6KUR - chains B and C of the 5 polymer chains in the assembly; structure by electron microscopy, 3.70 A resolution.

# Chain B
Molecule: RNA-directed RNA polymerase catalytic subunit
Organism: Influenza D virus (D/swine/Oklahoma/1334/2011)
Notes: EC 2.7.7.48
UniProt: K9LH03 (K9LH03_9ORTO); numbering as in UniProt (aligned over 1-753)
Sequence (753 residues; numbered 1 to 753; the number before each row is that of its first residue):
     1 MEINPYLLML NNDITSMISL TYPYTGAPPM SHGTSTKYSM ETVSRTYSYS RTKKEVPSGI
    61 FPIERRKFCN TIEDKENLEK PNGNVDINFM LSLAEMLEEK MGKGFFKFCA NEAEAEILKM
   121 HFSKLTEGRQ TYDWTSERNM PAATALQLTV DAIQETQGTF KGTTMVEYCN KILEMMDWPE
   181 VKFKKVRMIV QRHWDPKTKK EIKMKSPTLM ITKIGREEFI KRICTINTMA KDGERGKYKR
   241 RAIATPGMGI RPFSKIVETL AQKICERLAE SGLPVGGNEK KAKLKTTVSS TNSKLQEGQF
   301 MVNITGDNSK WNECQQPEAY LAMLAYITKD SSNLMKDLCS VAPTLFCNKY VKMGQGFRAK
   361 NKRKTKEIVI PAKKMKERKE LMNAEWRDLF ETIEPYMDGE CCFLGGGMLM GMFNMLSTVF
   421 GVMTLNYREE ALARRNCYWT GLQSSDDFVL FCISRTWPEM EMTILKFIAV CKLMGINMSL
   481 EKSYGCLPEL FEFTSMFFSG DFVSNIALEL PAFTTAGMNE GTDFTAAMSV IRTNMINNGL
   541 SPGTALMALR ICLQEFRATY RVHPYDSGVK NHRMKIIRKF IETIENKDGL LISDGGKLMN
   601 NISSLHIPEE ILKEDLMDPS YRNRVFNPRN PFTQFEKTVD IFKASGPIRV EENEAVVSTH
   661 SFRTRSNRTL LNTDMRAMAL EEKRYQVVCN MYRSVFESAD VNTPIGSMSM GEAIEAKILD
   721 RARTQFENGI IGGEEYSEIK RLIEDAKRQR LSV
Unresolved in the structure: 187-207, 276-278, 431-434, 636-654, 753

# Chain C
Molecule: Polymerase PB2
Organism: Influenza D virus (D/swine/Oklahoma/1334/2011)
UniProt: K9LHF3 (K9LHF3_9ORTO); residue numbers follow UniProt; this construct covers 1-772
Sequence (772 residues; row label = number of the first residue in the row):
     1 MSLLLTLAKE YANLTKDKKS CKLLSQGTVS SYTTFKKWTT SRKEKNPSLR MRWAMGSKFP
    61 IMANREILEE AGIPEQWEGI DLWSKKDDVS KLGMVLASPA AITYWNFCGP GVDNSSVIKD
   121 VYKAKFMKKE RWRETLWGPM NFELVGKQRR VVETQPVEIK LNQKEIKELT MWVLFEDEAN
   181 LASKFIQENF SLVLSLRELY KGKAVNKDVA AFMIAHQFSP EKRFLPTFGP IRPERMELLH
   241 CLGGDFWKIE AVTAGSLNEE QKKRDVRAVA RKICLRASVD LFTPAEKIRD YIASVTMRFG
   301 TVERTFEDVI RNSDDISAEV TLCKAALGCE LGKSMSFGNL NLRKVSGEAE TMEKTVYWGL
   361 KPIKYKCWRG EETFYCELRK VTCMFRRSEG LDWANIGPGS PEERRELLAM VMIFCRDGRF
   421 FESAPVNIDE SFFRTRLNKE IPYQYVLLKW VRQSRDNLDA LLSTRGLIPA HIGQFGKGMG
   481 IDGSSSSSMV YKGVMLSKTP IDIVESKEKH RLFLNDNIEA VTERGAMVAS IMDLSEDNRE
   541 TFNDVTFNHV DLAVLKDEKT AIIKIYRSLV ERINTDDDGL PALIMGKRYL ELYQLDEVKD
   601 AVGLIPKRML GAYSYQARQL IQSQIKNDSY SLPEIIKLLP FCYSPPKKML FDGTFHFKNQ
   661 MYVRPGINTN LFSFSKTDKS KIYVNGSAVK IKLVLGDDEM DTSLAFVEGF QVCEYDPRAP
   721 LIPRRDLRLI GFGKKVRVFV GQGQEKTLVR TSSKRAASHD VSKNIRRMRL EV
Unresolved in the structure: 1, 88-91, 255-772

# Chain B / chain C interface
Residue-residue contacts (166; chain B residue first):
  His-121(B) with Ser-30(C), hydrogen bond
  Gln-130(B) with Arg-42(C), hydrogen bond (side chain-backbone); Lys-43(C)
  Pro-141(B) with Thr-39(C)
  Ala-143(B) with Thr-34(C), hydrogen bond (backbone-side chain); Lys-37(C)
  Thr-144(B) with Trp-38(C)
  Gln-147(B) with Thr-34(C), hydrogen bond (side chain-backbone); Phe-35(C); Trp-38(C)
  Gln-154(B) with Gln-26(C), hydrogen bond (side chain-backbone); Gly-27(C)
  Phe-160(B) with Thr-28(C)
  Val-275(B) with Phe-224(C)
  Glu-279(B) with Arg-149(C), salt bridge
  Ala-282(B) with Gln-148(C)
  Thr-515(B) with Pro-47(C)
  Ala-516(B) with Pro-47(C)
  Gly-517(B) with Pro-47(C); Met-51(C)
  Met-518(B) with Glu-44(C)
  Arg-532(B) with His-240(C)
  Met-535(B) with His-240(C)
  Ile-536(B) with Leu-225(C), hydrophobic; Pro-226(C); Leu-239(C), hydrophobic; His-240(C)
  Asn-537(B) with Arg-149(C)
  Pro-542(B) with Trp-247(C), hydrophobic
  Thr-559(B) with Arg-52(C), hydrogen bond; Met-55(C)
  Tyr-560(B) with Met-51(C); Met-55(C), hydrophobic
  Arg-561(B) with Gly-56(C)
  His-572(B) with Ile-80(C); Ala-100(C)
  Arg-573(B) with Met-55(C); Pro-99(C), hydrogen bond (side chain-backbone); Ala-100(C)
  Lys-575(B) with Glu-78(C); Ile-80(C)
  Ile-576(B) with Ala-100(C)
  Ile-577(B) with Thr-103(C); Phe-107(C), hydrophobic
  Lys-579(B) with Trp-77(C)
  Phe-580(B) with Tyr-104(C), hydrophobic; Phe-107(C), hydrophobic; Cys-108(C), hydrophobic
  Ile-584(B) with Phe-107(C), hydrophobic
  Asp-594(B) with Asn-106(C); Phe-107(C)
  Ile-602(B) with His-240(C), hydrogen bond (backbone-side chain)
  Ser-603(B) with Trp-132(C), hydrogen bond (backbone-side chain); Cys-241(C)
  Ser-604(B) with Trp-132(C)
  Ile-607(B) with Lys-129(C)
  Ile-611(B) with Lys-125(C); Phe-126(C), hydrophobic
  Glu-614(B) with Ile-118(C); Phe-126(C)
  Asp-615(B) with Lys-129(C), salt bridge
  Tyr-621(B) with Asn-106(C)
  Arg-622(B) with Ser-115(C)
  Asn-623(B) with Gly-111(C); Val-112(C), hydrogen bond (backbone-backbone); Asp-113(C); Asn-114(C)
  Arg-624(B) with Trp-105(C); Asn-106(C); Phe-107(C); Gly-109(C), hydrogen bond (side chain-backbone); Pro-110(C)
  Val-625(B) with Asn-106(C)
  Phe-626(B) with Ile-118(C), hydrophobic
  Asn-627(B) with Pro-110(C); Val-112(C)
  Pro-628(B) with Asn-114(C)
  Arg-629(B) with Ile-67(C); Glu-70(C), salt bridge; Trp-105(C)
  Asn-630(B) with Ile-67(C)
  Pro-631(B) with Ala-63(C); Asn-64(C), hydrogen bond (backbone-backbone); Leu-68(C), hydrophobic
  Phe-632(B) with Ile-61(C), hydrophobic; Ala-63(C), hydrophobic; Ala-101(C), hydrophobic; Ile-102(C), hydrophobic
  Gln-634(B) with Ile-67(C)
  Ala-655(B) with Lys-125(C)
  Val-656(B) with Tyr-122(C)
  Val-657(B) with Tyr-122(C)
  His-660(B) with Ile-102(C); Asn-106(C)
  Phe-662(B) with Met-51(C), hydrophobic; Ile-61(C), hydrophobic; Ile-102(C), hydrophobic
  Arg-663(B) with Met-62(C), hydrogen bond (backbone-backbone)
  Thr-664(B) with Ala-54(C); Pro-60(C), hydrogen bond (side chain-backbone); Met-62(C)
  Arg-665(B) with Phe-59(C); Pro-60(C), hydrogen bond (backbone-backbone); Met-62(C); Leu-96(C)
  Met-678(B) with Trp-38(C); Thr-40(C)
  Glu-681(B) with Lys-19(C), salt bridge
  Glu-682(B) with Trp-38(C)
  Arg-684(B) with Lys-19(C)
  Tyr-685(B) with Leu-23(C), hydrophobic; Trp-38(C), hydrophobic
  Gln-686(B) with Lys-36(C)
  Val-687(B) with Leu-14(C), hydrophobic
  Val-688(B) with Leu-23(C), hydrophobic
  Cys-689(B) with Tyr-32(C), hydrophobic; Phe-35(C), hydrogen bond (side chain-backbone)
  Met-691(B) with Tyr-11(C), hydrophobic; Leu-14(C), hydrophobic
  Tyr-692(B) with Val-29(C); Tyr-32(C), hydrophobic
  Arg-693(B) with Asn-206(C); Asp-208(C), salt bridge
  Ser-694(B) with Leu-7(C)
  Glu-697(B) with Lys-207(C), salt bridge
  Ser-698(B) with Phe-175(C); Glu-178(C)
  Asp-700(B) with Tyr-32(C)
  Val-701(B) with Lys-167(C); Thr-170(C); Met-171(C), hydrophobic; Ala-211(C), hydrophobic
  Asn-702(B) with Met-171(C)
  Pro-704(B) with Val-29(C); Ser-30(C), hydrogen bond (backbone-backbone); Tyr-32(C), hydrophobic
  Ile-705(B) with Val-29(C)
  Gly-706(B) with Thr-28(C); Val-29(C), hydrogen bond (backbone-backbone); Ser-30(C)
  Ser-709(B) with Ser-25(C); Gly-27(C); Val-29(C)
  Met-710(B) with Thr-28(C); Tyr-32(C), hydrophobic; Phe-35(C), hydrophobic
  Gly-711(B) with Tyr-11(C)
  Ile-714(B) with Tyr-11(C), hydrophobic
  Glu-715(B) with Tyr-11(C), hydrogen bond
  Lys-717(B) with Phe-175(C); Asp-177(C); Glu-178(C)
  Ile-718(B) with Leu-7(C), hydrophobic
  Arg-721(B) with Leu-4(C); Asp-177(C)
  Ala-722(B) with Leu-4(C), hydrophobic
  Gln-725(B) with Leu-4(C)
  Glu-738(B) with Leu-5(C)
  Ile-739(B) with Leu-4(C); Leu-5(C)
  Leu-742(B) with Ala-8(C), hydrophobic
  Ala-746(B) with Tyr-11(C), hydrophobic; Thr-15(C)
  Gln-749(B) with Thr-15(C)
  Arg-750(B) with Tyr-11(C), hydrogen bond; Ser-25(C)
Other interface residues (no listed pair), chain B (116 interface residues in all): Ser-123, Thr-126, Leu-146, Leu-148, Thr-159, Thr-163, Phe-502, Thr-514, Glu-520, Glu-555, Leu-590, Leu-605, His-606, Leu-612, Phe-635, Ser-658, Phe-696, Ser-707, Met-708
Other interface residues (no listed pair), chain C (107 interface residues in all): Lys-9, Glu-10, Ala-12, Asp-17, Ser-20, Cys-21, Leu-24, Ser-31, Thr-33, Ser-48, Gln-76, Ala-97, Ser-98, Lys-128, Leu-144, Ala-179, Phe-212, Met-236, Glu-237, Phe-246

# Summary
Chain B and chain C form an interface of 116 and 107 residues respectively; the contacts include 20 hydrogen
bonds and 6 salt bridges. Among the polar pairs are Glu-279(B)/Arg-149(C), Asp-615(B)/Lys-129(C) and
Arg-629(B)/Glu-70(C).
Chain B is RNA-directed RNA polymerase catalytic subunit and chain C is Polymerase PB2, both from Influenza D
virus (D/swine/Oklahoma/1334/2011); the structure, Structure of influenza D virus polymerase bound to vRNA
promoter in Mode B conformation (Class B1), was determined by electron microscopy, deposited together with
6KUJ, 6KUK, 6KUP, 6KUT, 6KUV and 6KV5.
